9JNV - chains A and I of the 11 polymer chains in the assembly; structure by electron microscopy, 3.00 A resolution.

# Chain A
Molecule: Histone H3
Source organism: Xenopus laevis
Reference sequence: A0A310TTQ1 (A0A310TTQ1_XENLA); residues 1-135 here correspond to UniProt positions 2-136 (UniProt number = residue number + 1)
Amino-acid sequence (135 residues; each row starts with the number of its first residue):
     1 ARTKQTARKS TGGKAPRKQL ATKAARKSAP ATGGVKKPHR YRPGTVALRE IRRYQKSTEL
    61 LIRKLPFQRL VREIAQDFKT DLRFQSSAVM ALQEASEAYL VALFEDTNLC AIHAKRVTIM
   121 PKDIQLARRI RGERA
Unresolved in the structure: 1-36, 135

# Chain I
Molecule: 146-nt DNA strand
Source organism: Escherichia coli K-12
Sequence (146 nucleotides; row label = number of the first residue in the row):
     2 TCGAGAATCC CGGTGCCGAG GCCGCTCAAT TGGTCGTAGA CAGCTCTAGC ACCGCTTAAA
    62 CGCACGTACG CGCTGTCCCC CGCGTTTTAA CCGCCAAGGG GATTACTCCC TAGTCTCCAG
   122 GCACGTGTCA GATATATACA TCCGAT

# Chain A / chain I interface
Contacting residue pairs (20; chain A residue first):
  His-39(A) / DA7(I)  sugar contact
  Arg-40(A) / DG83(I)  hydrogen bond to the base
  Arg-40(A) / DC84(I)  hydrogen bond to the sugar
  Tyr-41(A) / DA7(I)  phosphate contact
  Tyr-41(A) / DA8(I)  sugar contact
  Tyr-41(A) / DG83(I)  sugar contact
  Tyr-41(A) / DC84(I)  phosphate contact
  Pro-43(A) / DG83(I)  sugar contact
  Gly-44(A) / DG83(I)  hydrogen bond to the phosphate
  Val-46(A) / DG83(I)  phosphate contact
  Val-46(A) / DC84(I)  phosphate contact
  Ala-47(A) / DG83(I)  phosphate contact
  Arg-49(A) / DA8(I)  sugar contact
  Arg-63(A) / DA91(I)  phosphate contact
  Arg-63(A) / DC92(I)  phosphate contact
  Lys-64(A) / DC92(I)  hydrogen bond to the phosphate
  Leu-65(A) / DC92(I)  hydrogen bond to the phosphate
  Pro-66(A) / DA91(I)  phosphate contact
  Arg-69(A) / DA91(I)  salt bridge to the phosphate
  Arg-83(A) / DG101(I)  salt bridge to the phosphate
Also at the interface, not in a pair above, chain A (16 interface residues in all): Arg-42, Thr-45
Also at the interface, not in a pair above, chain I (10 interface residues in all): DT9, DC82, DG100

# Summary
16 residues of chain A and 10 residues of chain I are in contact; the contacts include 5 hydrogen bonds and 2
salt bridges. Polar contacts include Arg-40(A)/DG83(I), Arg-40(A)/DC84(I) and Gly-44(A)/DG83(I).
Chain A is Histone H3 (Xenopus laevis) and chain I is a 146-nt DNA strand (Escherichia coli K-12); the
structure, Structure of isw1-nucleosome complex in ADP(S) state, was determined by electron microscopy,
deposited together with 9JNT, 9JNU, 9JO2, 9JO5, 9LIU and 9LJ2.
